Entry 8DWY (electron microscopy, 3.18 A resolution); this record covers chains B and N of the 20 polymer chains in the assembly.

[Chain B]
Protein: E1 glycoprotein
Source organism: Chikungunya virus strain Senegal 37997
Reference sequence: Q5XXP3 (POLS_CHIK3); residues 1-439 here correspond to UniProt positions 810-1248 (UniProt number = residue number + 809)
Chain sequence (439 residues; numbered 1 to 439; the number before each row is that of its first residue):
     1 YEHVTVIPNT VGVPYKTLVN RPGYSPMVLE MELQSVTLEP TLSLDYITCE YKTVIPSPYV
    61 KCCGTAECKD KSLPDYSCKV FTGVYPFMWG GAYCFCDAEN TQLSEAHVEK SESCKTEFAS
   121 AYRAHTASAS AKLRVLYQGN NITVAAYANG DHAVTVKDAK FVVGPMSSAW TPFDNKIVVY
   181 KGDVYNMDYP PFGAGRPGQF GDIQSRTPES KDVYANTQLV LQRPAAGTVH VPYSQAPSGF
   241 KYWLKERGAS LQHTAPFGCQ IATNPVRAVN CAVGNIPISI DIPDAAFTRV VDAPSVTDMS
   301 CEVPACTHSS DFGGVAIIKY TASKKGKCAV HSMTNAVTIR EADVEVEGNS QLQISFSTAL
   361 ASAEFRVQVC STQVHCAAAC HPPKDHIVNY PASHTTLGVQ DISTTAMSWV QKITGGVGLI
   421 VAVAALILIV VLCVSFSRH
Disulfides: C49-C114, C62-C94, C63-C96, C68-C78, C259-C271, C301-C376, C306-C380, C328-C370
Covalently attached groups: N-acetylglucosamine (NAG) linked to N141
Residues lining bound ligands: N-acetylglucosamine (NAG; 2-acetamido-2-deoxy-beta-D-glucopyranose): K115, T116, K181

[Chain N]
Protein: E2 glycoprotein
Source organism: Chikungunya virus strain Senegal 37997
Reference sequence: Q5XXP3 (POLS_CHIK3); residues 5-423 here correspond to UniProt positions 330-748 (UniProt number = residue number + 325)
Chain sequence (419 residues; each row starts with the number of its first residue):
     5 NFNVYKATRP YLAHCPDCGE GHSCHSPIAL ERIRNEATDG TLKIQVSLQI GIKTDDSHDW
    65 TKLRYMDSHT PADAERAGLL VRTSAPCTIT GTMGHFILAR CPKGETLTVG FTDSRKISHT
   125 CTHPFHHEPP VIGRERFHSR PQHGKELPCS TYVQSTAATA EEIEVHMPPD TPDRTLMTQQ
   185 SGNVKITVNG QTVRYKCNCG GSNEGLTTTD KVINNCKIDQ CHAAVTNHKN WQYNSPLVPR
   245 NAELGDRKGK IHIPFPLANV TCRVPKARNP TVTYGKNQVT MLLYPDHPTL LSYRNMGQEP
   305 NYHEEWVTHK KEVTLTVPTE GLEVTWGNNE PYKYWPQMST NGTAHGHPHE IILYYYELYP
   365 TMTVVIVSVA SFVLLSMVGT AVGMCVCARR RCITPYELTP GATVPFLLSL LCCVRTTKA
Not modelled in the structure: 419-423
Disulfides: C19-C125, C22-C28, C91-C105, C153-C266, C201-C225, C203-C220, C396-C417
Covalently attached groups: N-acetylglucosamine (NAG) linked to N263, N345
What the authors report for this chain:
  - mutagenesis - N187D: decreased binding to 506.C01 (proposed by the authors, not directly observed)
  - mutagenesis - T213S, T213V: decreased binding to 506.A08 (proposed by the authors, not directly observed)

[How chain B and chain N interact]
Residue-residue contacts (73):
  K52(B) - R36(N)
  T53(B) - R36(N)  hydrogen bond (backbone-side chain)
  I55(B) - P240(N)  hydrophobic
  S57(B) - N238(N)  hydrogen bond (side chain-backbone)
  S57(B) - S239(N)  hydrogen bond (side chain-backbone)
  S57(B) - V242(N)
  S57(B) - R244(N)  hydrogen bond (backbone-side chain)
  P58(B) - P240(N)
  P58(B) - V242(N)
  P58(B) - P243(N)
  P58(B) - R244(N)  hydrogen bond (backbone-backbone)
  Y59(B) - E247(N)
  M88(B) - P176(N)
  W89(B) - H29(N)
  G90(B) - P176(N)
  G90(B) - R178(N)
  A92(B) - P176(N)
  A92(B) - H226(N)
  Y93(B) - H226(N)  hydrogen bond (backbone-side chain)
  Y93(B) - P243(N)  hydrophobic
  F95(B) - K200(N)
  S111(B) - E40(N)
  E112(B) - E165(N)
  S113(B) - E40(N)  hydrogen bond
  T116(B) - N263(N)
  E117(B) - T42(N)  hydrogen bond
  E117(B) - S154(N)  hydrogen bond
  T228(B) - H18(N)
  V229(B) - L241(N)
  A249(B) - Y306(N)
  Q252(B) - R298(N)
  H253(B) - R138(N)
  H253(B) - Y306(N)
  T254(B) - P304(N)
  T254(B) - Y306(N)
  A255(B) - R298(N)  hydrogen bond (backbone-side chain)
  P256(B) - G301(N)
  P256(B) - P304(N)  hydrophobic
  F257(B) - G301(N)  hydrogen bond (backbone-backbone)
  F257(B) - Q302(N)
  C259(B) - R298(N)
  H308(B) - Y358(N)
  S310(B) - Q341(N)
  P383(B) - M342(N)
  D385(B) - Q341(N)  hydrogen bond (backbone-side chain)
  H386(B) - G279(N)
  H386(B) - K280(N)
  H386(B) - P340(N)
  H386(B) - Q341(N)  hydrogen bond (backbone-backbone)
  H386(B) - S343(N)
  I387(B) - Q282(N)
  I387(B) - V283(N)  hydrophobic
  I387(B) - Y338(N)  hydrophobic
  I387(B) - W339(N)
  V388(B) - Y338(N)
  V388(B) - W339(N)  hydrogen bond (backbone-backbone)
  V388(B) - Q341(N)
  N389(B) - K337(N)  hydrogen bond (side chain-backbone)
  N389(B) - Y338(N)
  N389(B) - W339(N)
  Y390(B) - W339(N)
  L397(B) - Y363(N)
  S403(B) - A348(N)
  S403(B) - H349(N)
  S403(B) - Y359(N)
  T405(B) - H349(N)
  W409(B) - P352(N)  hydrophobic
  I413(B) - L378(N)  hydrophobic
  V417(B) - M381(N)  hydrophobic
  I420(B) - A385(N)  hydrophobic
  V421(B) - M381(N)
  A424(B) - A385(N)
  L432(B) - R395(N)
Interface residues without a listed pair, chain B (66 interface residues in all): P56, G91, C94, H230, V231, K241, S309, A361, A379, C380, P382, P391, I402, A406, G418, A425, I427, L428, V431, S435
Interface residues without a listed pair, chain N (66 interface residues in all): L16, N39, S72, H73, A164, P173, D174, T175, D177, N202, Q224, A246, Y278, V321, T344, G350, I355, M388, A392

[Summary]
Chain B and chain N each contribute 66 residues to their interface, with 15 hydrogen bonds. Polar pairs
include T53(B)-R36(N), S57(B)-N238(N) and S57(B)-S239(N). Chain B binds N-acetylglucosamine. Covalently linked
N-acetylglucosamine: at N141(B). The paper reports that T213S and T213V of chain N reduce binding to 506.A08;
N187D of chain N reduces binding to 506.C01.
Here chain B is E1 glycoprotein and chain N is E2 glycoprotein, both from Chikungunya virus strain Senegal
37997. Entry 8DWY (Chikungunya VLP in complex with neutralizing Fab CHK-265 (asymmetric unit)) was determined
by electron microscopy, deposited together with 8DWX.
